Entry 8QTF (X-ray diffraction, 1.90 A resolution); this record covers chains A and K of the 4 polymer chains in the assembly.

== Chain A ==
Molecule: 14-3-3-like protein GF14 omega
Source organism: Arabidopsis thaliana
Reference sequence: Q01525 (14332_ARATH); numbering as in UniProt (aligned over 1-240)
Chain sequence (242 residues; each row starts with the number of its first residue; numbers below 1 keep their minus sign (Gly-1 is residue -1)):
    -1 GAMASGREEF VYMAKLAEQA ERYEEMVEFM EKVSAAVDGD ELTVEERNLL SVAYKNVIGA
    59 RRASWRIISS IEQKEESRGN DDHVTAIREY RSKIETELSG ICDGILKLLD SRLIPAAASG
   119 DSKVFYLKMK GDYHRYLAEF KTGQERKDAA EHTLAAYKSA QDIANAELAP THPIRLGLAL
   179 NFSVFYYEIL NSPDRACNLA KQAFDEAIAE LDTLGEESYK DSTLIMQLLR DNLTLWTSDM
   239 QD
Not modelled in the structure: -1 to 3, 238-240
Differences from the reference sequence: expression tag (-1 to 0)
Swiss-Prot annotation at these positions:
  - modified residue: Ser67 (Phosphoserine), Ser109 (Phosphoserine), Ser190 (Phosphoserine), Thr211 (Phosphothreonine)
Reported in the primary citation:
  - self-association interface (contacts with another copy of this molecule); pairs are residue here / residue on that copy: Ala18-Ser62, Ser62
  - post-translational modification sites: Ser62 (citing earlier work)

== Chain K ==
Molecule: Protein BRASSINAZOLE-RESISTANT 1
Source organism: Arabidopsis thaliana
Chain sequence (7 residues; row label = number of the first residue in the row):
  1169 RISNSAP
Modified / non-standard residues: Ser1173 (phosphoserine; SEP)

== How chain A and chain K interact ==
Pairs across the interface (24):
  Lys53(A) - Pro1175(K)  hydrogen bond (side chain-backbone)
  Arg60(A) - Arg1169(K)
  Arg60(A) - Ser1173(K)
  Arg64(A) - Arg1169(K)
  Arg133(A) - Arg1169(K)
  Arg133(A) - Ser1173(K)
  Tyr134(A) - Ser1173(K)
  Leu178(A) - Asn1172(K)
  Leu178(A) - Ser1173(K)
  Leu178(A) - Ala1174(K)
  Asn179(A) - Ser1173(K)
  Asn179(A) - Ala1174(K)  hydrogen bond (side chain-backbone)
  Val182(A) - Arg1169(K)
  Val182(A) - Asn1172(K)
  Tyr185(A) - Ser1171(K)
  Glu186(A) - Arg1169(K)  salt bridge
  Glu186(A) - Ser1171(K)
  Ile223(A) - Pro1175(K)
  Leu226(A) - Ser1173(K)
  Leu226(A) - Pro1175(K)
  Asn230(A) - Ser1171(K)
  Asn230(A) - Asn1172(K)  hydrogen bond (side chain-backbone)
  Leu233(A) - Ile1170(K)  hydrophobic
  Trp234(A) - Ser1171(K)  hydrogen bond
Other interface residues (no listed pair), chain A (19 interface residues in all): Lys126, Glu137, Gly175, Leu222

== Overview ==
19 residues of chain A and 7 residues of chain K are in contact; the contacts include 4 hydrogen bonds and 1
salt bridge. Among the polar pairs are Glu186(A)-Arg1169(K), Lys53(A)-Pro1175(K) and Asn179(A)-Ala1174(K). The
paper reports a modification site at Ser62(A); a self-association interface involving Ala18(A) and Ser62(A).
Chain A is 14-3-3-like protein GF14 omega and chain K is Protein BRASSINAZOLE-RESISTANT 1, both from
Arabidopsis thaliana; the structure, Crystal structure of a C-terminally truncated version of Arabidopsis
thaliana 14-3-3 omega in complex with a ..., was determined by X-ray diffraction together with 8QTC, 8QTT and
8QT5 from the same study.
